Entry 5Q1E (X-ray diffraction, 1.85 A resolution); this record covers chains A and B.

# Chain A
Molecule: Bile acid receptor
Source organism: Homo sapiens
UniProt: Q96RI1 (NR1H4_HUMAN); residues 248-476 here correspond to UniProt positions 258-486 (UniProt number = residue number + 10)
Chain sequence (233 residues; each row starts with the number of its first residue):
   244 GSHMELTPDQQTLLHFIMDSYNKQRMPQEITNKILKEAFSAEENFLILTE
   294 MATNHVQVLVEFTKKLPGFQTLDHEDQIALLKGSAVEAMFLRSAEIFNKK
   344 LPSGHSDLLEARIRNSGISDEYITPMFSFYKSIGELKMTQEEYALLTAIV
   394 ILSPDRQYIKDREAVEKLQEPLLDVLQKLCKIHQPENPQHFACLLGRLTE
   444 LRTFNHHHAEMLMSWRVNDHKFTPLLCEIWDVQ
Unresolved in the structure: 244-246, 460-463, 475-476
Construct notes: expression tag (244-247); conflict A281 (Glu291 in Q96RI1), A354 (Glu364 in Q96RI1)
Curated features (UniProtKB/Swiss-Prot):
  - binding site (chenodeoxycholate): R335, Y365, Y373, H451
  - modified residue: T446 (Phosphothreonine)
  - cross-link: K279 (Glycyl lysine isopeptide (Lys-Gly) (interchain with G-Cter in SUMO1))
Ligand contacts: 9NG (5-bromo-1-{[4-(1H-tetrazol-5-yl)phenyl]methyl}-1'-(thiophene-2-sulfonyl)spiro[indole-3,4'-piperidin]-2(1H)-one): Q267, R268, M269, P270, F288, L291, T292, M294, A295, N297, H298, V301, M332, F333, R335, S336, I339, F340, L352, I356, I361, M369, Y373, H451, M454, W458, L469, W473

# Chain B
Molecule: Coactivator peptide src-1 HD3
UniProt: A8K1V4 (A8K1V4_HUMAN); numbering as in UniProt (aligned over 744-757)
Chain sequence (14 residues; row label = number of the first residue in the row):
   744 KDHQLLRYLLDKDE
Unresolved in the structure: 744, 756-757

# Chain A / chain B interface
Contacting residue pairs (20; chain A residue first):
  V303(A) - L749(B)  hydrophobic
  V303(A) - L752(B)
  V303(A) - L753(B)
  E304(A) - L752(B)
  E304(A) - K755(B)  salt bridge
  K307(A) - L752(B)  hydrogen bond (side chain-backbone)
  K307(A) - L753(B)  hydrogen bond (side chain-backbone)
  K307(A) - K755(B)
  F312(A) - L753(B)  hydrophobic
  H317(A) - R750(B)  hydrogen bond
  E318(A) - R750(B)  salt bridge
  Q320(A) - L753(B)
  I321(A) - H746(B)
  I321(A) - L749(B)  hydrophobic
  I321(A) - R750(B)
  I321(A) - L753(B)  hydrophobic
  L324(A) - L753(B)  hydrophobic
  K325(A) - H746(B)  hydrogen bond
  K325(A) - L749(B)
  L468(A) - L748(B)  hydrophobic
Interface residues without a listed pair, chain A (14 interface residues in all): V299, Q300, I472
Interface residues without a listed pair, chain B (8 interface residues in all): D754

# In short
The interface between chain A and chain B involves 14 residues on one side and 8 on the other, with 4 hydrogen
bonds and 2 salt bridges. Among the polar pairs are E304(A)-K755(B), E318(A)-R750(B) and K307(A)-L752(B).
Ligands of chain A: compound 9NG.
Chain A is Bile acid receptor (Homo sapiens) and chain B is Coactivator peptide src-1 HD3; the structure,
Ligand binding to FARNESOID-X-RECEPTOR, was determined by X-ray diffraction together with 5Q0I, 5Q0J, 5Q0K,
5Q0L, 5Q0M, 5Q0N and 30 further entries from the same study.
